Entry 5W8K (X-ray diffraction, 1.60 A resolution); this record covers chains A and C of the 4 polymer chains in the assembly.

Chain A (and C):
Protein: L-lactate dehydrogenase A chain
From: Homo sapiens
Notes: EC 1.1.1.27; chain C of this document is another copy of the same molecule, construct and numbering; everything in this record applies to it too
UniProt: P00338 (LDHA_HUMAN); residues 0-331 here correspond to UniProt positions 1-332 (UniProt number = residue number + 1)
Sequence (332 residues; row label = number of the first residue in the row; numbering starts at 0):
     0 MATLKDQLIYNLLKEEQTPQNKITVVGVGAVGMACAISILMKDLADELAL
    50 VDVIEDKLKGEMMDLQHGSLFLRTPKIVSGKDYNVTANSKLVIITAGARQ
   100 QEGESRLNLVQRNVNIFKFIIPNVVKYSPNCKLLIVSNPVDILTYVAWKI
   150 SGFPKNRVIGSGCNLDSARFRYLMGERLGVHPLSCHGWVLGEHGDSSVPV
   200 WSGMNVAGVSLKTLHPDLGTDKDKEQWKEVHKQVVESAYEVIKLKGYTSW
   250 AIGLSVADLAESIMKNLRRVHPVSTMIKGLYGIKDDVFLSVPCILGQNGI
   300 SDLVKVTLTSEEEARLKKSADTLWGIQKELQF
Disordered / not traced: 0, 14, 99-105 (chain C: 0, 14-16)
Ligand contacts:
  - 9Y7 (2-{3-(3,4-difluorophenyl)-5-hydroxy-4-[(4-sulfamoylphenyl)methyl]-1H-pyrazol-1-yl}-1,3-thiazole-4-carboxylic acid): A97, R98, L108, V109, N112, N137, P138, V139, D140, I141, L164, R168, E191, H192, G193, A237, I241, T247, L322
  - malonic acid (MLA), molecule 1: R170, L182, H185, W187, V269
  - malonic acid (MLA), molecule 2: L182, S183, H185
  - NADH (NAI; 1,4-dihydronicotinamide adenine dinucleotide): V25, G26, V27, G28, A29, V30, G31, D51, V52, I53, K56, Y82, T94, A95, G96, A97, R98, N112, I115, F118, I119, V135, S136, N137, V139, S160, L164, H192, Y246, T247, I251
Curated features (UniProtKB/Swiss-Prot):
  - active site: H192 (Proton acceptor)
  - binding site (NAD(+)): R98, N137
  - binding site (substrate): R105, N137, R168, T247
  - modified residue: A1 (N-acetylalanine), K4 (N6-acetyllysine), Y9 (Phosphotyrosine), K13 (N6-acetyllysine), T17 (Phosphothreonine), K56 (N6-acetyllysine), K80 (N6-acetyllysine), K117 (N6-acetyllysine), K125 (N6-acetyllysine), K223 (N6-acetyllysine), K231 (N6-acetyllysine), Y238 (Phosphotyrosine), K242 (N6-acetyllysine), T308 (Phosphothreonine), S309 (Phosphoserine), K317 (N6-acetyllysine), T321 (Phosphothreonine)
  - cross-link: K56 (Glycyl lysine isopeptide (Lys-Gly) (interchain with G-Cter in SUMO2))
What the authors report for this chain:
  - binding site for 9Y7: D140, I141, E191

How chain A and chain C interact:
Pairs across the interface - 30 pairs, chain A then chain C:
  G178(A) - R267(C)  hydrogen bond (backbone-side chain)
  V179(A) - R267(C)
  V179(A) - V269(C)  hydrophobic
  V179(A) - I293(C)  hydrophobic
  H180(A) - L266(C)
  H180(A) - R267(C)  hydrogen bond (backbone-backbone)
  L182(A) - R268(C)
  S183(A) - R268(C)
  S183(A) - V269(C)  hydrogen bond (side chain-backbone)
  H185(A) - H185(C)
  W187(A) - A206(C)
  W187(A) - G207(C)
  G202(A) - G207(C)
  A206(A) - W187(C)  hydrogen bond (backbone-side chain)
  A206(A) - P291(C)  hydrophobic
  G207(A) - W187(C)
  G207(A) - G202(C)
  V208(A) - V305(C)  hydrophobic
  L213(A) - T306(C)
  L266(A) - H180(C)
  R267(A) - G178(C)  hydrogen bond (side chain-backbone)
  R267(A) - V179(C)
  R267(A) - H180(C)  hydrogen bond (backbone-backbone)
  R268(A) - L182(C)
  R268(A) - S183(C)
  V269(A) - V179(C)  hydrophobic
  V269(A) - S183(C)  hydrogen bond (backbone-side chain)
  P291(A) - A206(C)  hydrophobic
  I293(A) - V179(C)  hydrophobic
  V305(A) - V208(C)  hydrophobic
Other interface residues (no listed pair), chain A (24 interface residues in all): S201, N204, V205, V303, T306
Other interface residues (no listed pair), chain C (24 interface residues in all): S201, N204, V205, L213, V303

Summary:
The chain A/chain C interface involves 24 residues from each chain; the contacts include 7 hydrogen bonds.
Among the polar pairs are G178(A)-R267(C), S183(A)-V269(C) and A206(A)-W187(C). Chain A binds compound 9Y7,
NADH and malonic acid. From the paper: a binding site for 9Y7 at D140(A), I141(A) and E191(A).
Both chains are L-lactate dehydrogenase A chain (Homo sapiens). Entry 5W8K (Crystal Structure of Lactate
Dehydrogenase A in complex with inhibitor compound 29 and NADH) was determined by X-ray diffraction, deposited
together with 5W8H, 5W8I, 5W8J and 5W8L.
